7NZ2 - chains J2 and L2 of the 44 polymer chains in the assembly; structure by electron microscopy, 11.00 A resolution (very low resolution: no residue pairs are listed; an interface is given only as per-side residue counts).

Chain J2:
Name: Macrodomain Ter protein
From: Photorhabdus thracensis
UniProtKB: A0A0F7LUV5 (A0A0F7LUV5_9GAMM); numbering as in UniProt (aligned over 1-151)
Sequence (151 residues; row label = number of the first residue in the row):
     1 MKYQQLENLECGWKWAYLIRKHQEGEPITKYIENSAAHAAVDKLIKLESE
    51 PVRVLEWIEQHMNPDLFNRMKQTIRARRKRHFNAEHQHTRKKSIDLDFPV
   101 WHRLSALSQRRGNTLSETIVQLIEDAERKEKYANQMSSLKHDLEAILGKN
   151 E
Disordered / not traced: 136-151

Chain L2:
Molecule: matS2 DNA 80 b, oligo FBA770
Sequence (80 nucleotides; each row starts with the number of its first residue):
     1 TGCCGTTACAATGTAACAGTGGCGGGTAATCCAGAGCCAGACGAGCACTA
    51 CGAACAACTAATGCCTACTTTACAGGCGAG
Disordered / not traced: 78-80

Chain J2 / chain L2 interface:
At this resolution (11 A) residue pairs are not listed: 16 residues of chain J2 and 11 of chain L2 lie at the interface.

Overview:
16 residues of chain J2 and 11 residues of chain L2 are in contact.
Chain J2 is Macrodomain Ter protein (Photorhabdus thracensis) and chain L2 is matS2 DNA 80 b, oligo FBA770;
the structure, Cryo-EM structure of the MukBEF-MatP-DNA tetrad, was determined by electron microscopy,
deposited together with 7NYW, 7NYX, 7NYY, 7NYZ, 7NZ0, 7NZ3 and 7NZ4.
